PDB entry 4IXU | X-ray diffraction, 1.90 A resolution | chain A

# Chain A
Molecule: Arginase-2, mitochondrial
Source organism: Homo sapiens
Notes: EC 3.5.3.1
UniProt: P78540 (ARGI2_HUMAN); numbering as in UniProt (aligned over 24-329)
Amino-acid sequence (306 residues; row label = number of the first residue in the row):
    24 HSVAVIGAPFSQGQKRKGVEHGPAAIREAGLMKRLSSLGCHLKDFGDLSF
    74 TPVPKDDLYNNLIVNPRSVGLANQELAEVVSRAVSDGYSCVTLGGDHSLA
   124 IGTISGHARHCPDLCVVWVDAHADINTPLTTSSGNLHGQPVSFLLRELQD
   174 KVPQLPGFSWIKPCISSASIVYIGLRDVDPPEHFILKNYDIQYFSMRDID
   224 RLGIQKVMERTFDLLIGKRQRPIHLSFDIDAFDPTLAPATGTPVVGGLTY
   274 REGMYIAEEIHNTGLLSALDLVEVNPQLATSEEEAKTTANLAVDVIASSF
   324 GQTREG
Bound ions: Mn2+ site 1: H120, D143, D147, D251 (together with 38I); Mn2+ site 2: D143, H145, D251, D253 (together with 38I)
Small-molecule neighbours:
  - 38I ({(5R)-5-amino-5-carboxy-5-[(3-endo)-8-(3,4-dichlorobenzyl)-8-azabicyclo[3.2.1]oct-3-yl]pentyl}(trihydroxy)borate(1-)): H120, D143, H145, D147, N149, T154, S155, S156, H160, G161, D200, D202, P203, E205, D251, D253, T265, E296
  - benzamidine (BEN): N83, N84, L85
Swiss-Prot annotation at these positions:
  - binding site (Mn(2+)): H120, D143, H145, D147, D251, D253
  - binding site (substrate): H145 to N149, S156 to N158, D202, T265, E296

# In short
Chain A binds benzamidine and compound 38I. H120, D143, D147 and D251 coordinate Mn2+ site 1. D143, H145, D251
and D253 coordinate Mn2+ site 2. Curated annotation (UniProt) lists 6 Mn2+-binding residues and 11
substrate-binding residues.
Chain A is Arginase-2, mitochondrial (Homo sapiens); the structure, Crystal structure of human Arginase-2
complexed with inhibitor 11d:
{(5R)-5-amino-5-carboxy-5-[(3-endo)-8-(3,4-dichlorobenzyl)-8-azabicyclo[3.2.1]oct-3-yl]pentyl}(trihydroxy)borate(1-),
was determined by X-ray diffraction, deposited together with 4IXV.
